4YG1 - chains B and F of the 6 polymer chains in the assembly; structure by X-ray diffraction, 3.25 A resolution.

# Chain B
Name: Antitoxin HipB
Organism: Escherichia coli (strain K12)
UniProt: P23873 (HIPB_ECOLI); residues 1-72 here = UniProt positions 1-72
Chain sequence (72 residues; row label = number of the first residue in the row):
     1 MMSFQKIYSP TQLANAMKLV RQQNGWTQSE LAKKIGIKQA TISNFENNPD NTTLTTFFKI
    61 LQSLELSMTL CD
Disordered / not traced: 1-3
Swiss-Prot annotation at these positions:
  - DNA-binding region: Arg21 to Asn47 (H-T-H motif)

# Chain F
Molecule: 48-nt DNA strand
Sequence (48 nucleotides; numbered 699 to 746; the number before each row is that of its first residue):
   699 TTATCCGCTT AAGGGGATAT TATAAGTTTT ATCCTTTAGT GAGGATAA

# How chain B and chain F interact
Contacting residue pairs - 12 pairs, chain B then chain F:
  Ile37(B) - DA740(F)  phosphate contact
  Lys38(B) - DA740(F)  hydrogen bond to the phosphate
  Lys38(B) - DG741(F)  phosphate contact
  Lys38(B) - DG742(F)  hydrogen bond to the base
  Lys38(B) - DA743(F)  base contact
  Thr41(B) - DG739(F)  sugar contact
  Thr41(B) - DA740(F)  hydrogen bond to the phosphate
  Asn51(B) - DG737(F)  phosphate contact
  Asn51(B) - DT738(F)  sugar contact
  Thr52(B) - DG739(F)  phosphate contact
  Thr53(B) - DG739(F)  hydrogen bond to the phosphate
  Thr56(B) - DG739(F)  hydrogen bond to the phosphate
Interface residues without a listed pair, chain B (10 interface residues in all): Gly36, Gln39, Asn48

# Summary
10 residues of chain B and 7 residues of chain F are in contact, with 5 hydrogen bonds. Among the polar pairs
are Lys38(B)-DG742(F), Lys38(B)-DA740(F) and Thr41(B)-DA740(F).
Chain B is Antitoxin HipB (Escherichia coli (strain K12)) and chain F is a 48-nt DNA strand; the structure,
HipB-O1-O2 complex/P21212 crystal form, was determined by X-ray diffraction together with 5K98, 4YG4 and 4YG7
from the same study.
